6V65 - chains B and C; structure by X-ray diffraction, 2.76 A resolution.

# Chain B
Name: Neurofibromin
Source organism: Homo sapiens
UniProtKB: P21359 (NF1_HUMAN), isoform P21359-2; residues 1203-1530 here = UniProt positions 1203-1530
Amino-acid sequence (329 residues; numbered 1202 to 1530; the number before each row is that of its first residue):
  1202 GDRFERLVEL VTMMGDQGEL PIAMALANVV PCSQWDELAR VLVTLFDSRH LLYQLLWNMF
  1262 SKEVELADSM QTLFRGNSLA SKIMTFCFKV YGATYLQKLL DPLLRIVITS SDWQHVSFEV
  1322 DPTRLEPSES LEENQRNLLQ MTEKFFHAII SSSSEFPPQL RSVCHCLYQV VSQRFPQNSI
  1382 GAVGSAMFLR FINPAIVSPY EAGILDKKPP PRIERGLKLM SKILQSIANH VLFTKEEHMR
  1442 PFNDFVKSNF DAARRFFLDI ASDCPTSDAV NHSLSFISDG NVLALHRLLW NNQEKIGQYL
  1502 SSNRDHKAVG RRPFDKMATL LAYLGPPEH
Not modelled in the structure: 1202-1204, 1465-1477, 1502-1512, 1529-1530
Differences from the reference sequence: expression tag (1202)
Swiss-Prot annotation at these positions:
  - site: Arg1276 (Arginine finger)
  - natural variant: Arg1204 (R1204G: In NF1; R1204W: In NF1), Leu1243 (L1243P: In NF1), Arg1250 (R1250P: In NF1), Arg1276 (R1276G: In NF1; R1276P: In NF1; R1276Q: In NF1 and mismatch repair deficient cancer cells), Asn1444 (K1444N: In NF1; this construct carries the variant)
Bound ions: Zn2+: His1431, Asp1452 (shared with 2 residues of chain A)
From the paper describing this entry:
  - mutagenesis - R1276A, K1283A, R1391A: unchanged binding to GTPase KRas (chain C)
  - catalytic residues: Arg1276 (citing earlier work)
  - conformationally variable residues (loop rearrangement): Leu1211 to Glu1220
  - disease-associated variants - L1208W, L1211R, L1490P, G1498E: decreased stability (proposed by the authors, not directly observed)
  - disease-associated variants - M1215DEL: abolished binding to Sprouty-related, EVH1 domain-containing protein 1 (citing earlier work)
  - specificity-determining residues: Gly1216 to Gly1219 (by similarity / conservation)

# Chain C
Name: GTPase KRas
Source organism: Homo sapiens
UniProtKB: P01116 (RASK_HUMAN), isoform P01116-2; residue numbers follow UniProt; this construct covers 1-169
Amino-acid sequence (170 residues; row label = number of the first residue in the row; numbering starts at 0):
     0 GMTEYKLVVV GAGGVGKSAL TIQLIQNHFV DEYDPTIEDS YRKQVVIDGE TCLLDILDTA
    60 GQEEYSAMRD QYMRTGEGFL CVFAINNTKS FEDIHHYREQ IKRVKDSEDV PMVLVGNKCD
   120 LPSRTVDTKQ AQDLARSYGI PFIETSAKTR QGVDDAFYTL VREIRKHKEK
Not modelled in the structure: 0, 169
Differences from the reference sequence: expression tag (0)
Swiss-Prot annotation at these positions:
  - motif: Tyr32 to Tyr40 (Effector region)
  - binding site (GTP): Gly10 to Ala18, Val29 to Thr35, Ala59, Gly60, Asn116 to Asp119
  - modified residue: Met1 (N-acetylmethionine), Thr2 (N-acetylthreonine), Lys104 (N6-acetyllysine)
  - glycosylation: Thr35 (Microbial infection: O-linked (Glc) threonine)
  - natural variant: Lys5 (K5E: In NS3; K5N: In GASC), Gly10 (G10GG: In AML), Gly12 (G12A: In colorectal cancer samples; G12C: In lung carcinoma; G12D: In GASC, JMML and SFM; G12R: In lung cancer and bladder cancer; G12S: In GASC and JMML; G12V: In GASC), Gly13 (G13D: In GASC, JMML and OES; G13R: In pylocytic astrocytoma), Val14 (V14I: In NS3), Leu19 (L19F: In OES), Gln22 (Q22E: In CFC2; Q22R: In NS3), Pro34 (P34L: In NS3; P34Q: In NS3; P34R: In CFC2), Ile36 (I36M: In NS3), Thr58 (T58I: In NS3), Ala59 (A59T: In GASC), Gly60 (G60R: In CFC2; G60S: In NS3), 8 further natural variant entries in UniProt
  - mutagenesis: Asp38 (D38A: Decreased interaction with MAPKAP1/SIN1), Tyr40 (Y40A: Decreased interaction with MAPKAP1/SIN1), Gln61 (Q61L: Promotes GTP binding)
Bound ions: Mg2+: Ser17, Thr35 (together with GMP-PNP)
Residues lining bound ligands: GMP-PNP (GNP; phosphoaminophosphonic acid-guanylate ester): Ala11, Gly12, Gly13, Val14, Gly15, Lys16, Ser17, Ala18, Phe28, Val29, Asp30, Glu31, Tyr32, Asp33, Pro34, Thr35, Thr58, Ala59, Gly60, Gln61, Asn116, Lys117, Asp119, Leu120, Ser145, Ala146, Lys147
From the paper describing this entry:
  - mutagenesis - Q61L (5-fold): increased binding to Neurofibromin (chain B)

# Chain B / chain C interface
Contacting residue pairs - 41 pairs, chain B then chain C:
  Cys1233(B) with Lys88(C)
  Gln1272(B) with Tyr32(C)
  Arg1276(B) with Tyr32(C); Pro34(C)
  Gly1277(B) with Tyr32(C); Gln61(C)
  Asn1278(B) with Gly60(C); Gln61(C); Glu62(C); Glu63(C)
  Lys1283(B) with Glu62(C), salt bridge
  Thr1286(B) with Glu63(C), hydrogen bond
  Asp1322(B) with Ser39(C)
  Arg1325(B) with Ser39(C), hydrogen bond; Arg41(C); Asp54(C), salt bridge
  Leu1390(B) with Pro34(C), hydrophobic; Tyr64(C), hydrogen bond (backbone-side chain)
  Arg1391(B) with Gln61(C); Glu63(C), salt bridge
  Asn1394(B) with Tyr64(C)
  Pro1395(B) with Glu63(C); Tyr64(C)
  Val1398(B) with Met67(C), hydrophobic
  Ser1399(B) with Ala66(C)
  Glu1402(B) with Ala66(C)
  Lys1419(B) with Glu37(C), salt bridge; Gln70(C)
  Ser1422(B) with Ile36(C)
  Lys1423(B) with Ile36(C); Glu37(C), hydrogen bond (side chain-backbone); Asp38(C), salt bridge
  Asn1430(B) with Asp33(C)
  Lys1436(B) with Ser17(C); Gln25(C), hydrogen bond (backbone-side chain); Asp33(C); Thr35(C); Asp38(C); Tyr40(C)
  Glu1437(B) with Asp38(C); Ser39(C), hydrogen bond (side chain-backbone)
Also at the interface, not in a pair above, chain B (28 interface residues in all): Ser1234, Thr1324, Phe1389, Glu1415, Gln1426, His1439
Also at the interface, not in a pair above, chain C (24 interface residues in all): Gly12, Ile21
From the paper, about this interface:
  - pairs named by the authors: Lys1283(B)-Glu62(C) (salt bridge), Thr1286(B)-Glu63(C) (hydrogen bond), Arg1325(B)-Asp54(C) (salt bridge), Arg1325(B)-Ser39(C) (hydrogen bond), Arg1391(B)-Glu63(C) (salt bridge), Lys1419(B)-Glu37(C) (salt bridge), Lys1423(B)-Asp38(C) (salt bridge)
  - hot spots on chain B (mutagenesis) - K1436A (20-fold): decreased binding to GTPase KRas (chain C)
  - hot spots on chain B (mutagenesis) - K1436E: abolished binding to GTPase KRas (chain C)
  - interface residues, chain C: Gln25(C), Asp54(C)
  - hot spots on chain C (mutagenesis) - Y32A (Kd 11.9 uM), Y40A (40-fold), R41A (Kd 6.9 uM), E63A (40-fold): decreased binding to Neurofibromin (chain B)
  - hot spots on chain C (mutagenesis) - Y64A: abolished binding to Neurofibromin (chain B)

# In short
The interface between chain B and chain C involves 28 residues on one side and 24 on the other, with 6
hydrogen bonds and 5 salt bridges. Among the polar pairs are Lys1283(B)-Glu62(C), Arg1325(B)-Asp54(C) and
Arg1391(B)-Glu63(C). The authors report salt bridges between Lys1283(B) and Glu62(C), Arg1325(B) and Asp54(C)
and Arg1391(B) and Glu63(C) among others; hydrogen bonds between Thr1286(B) and Glu63(C) and Arg1325(B) and
Ser39(C). The paper reports the catalytic residue Arg1276(B); L1208W, L1211R and L1490P of chain B, among
others, reduce stability; 16 substitutions were tested in all.
Chain B is Neurofibromin and chain C is GTPase KRas, both from Homo sapiens; the structure, Crystal structure
of KRAS(GMPPNP)-NF1(GRD)-SPRED1 complex, was determined by X-ray diffraction together with 6V6F from the same
study.
